4U1N - chains A and C of the 3 polymer chains in the assembly; structure by X-ray diffraction, 1.77 A resolution.

== Chain A ==
Name: HLA class I histocompatibility antigen, B-42 alpha chain
From: Homo sapiens
UniProtKB: P30480 (1B42_HUMAN); residues 1-277 here correspond to UniProt positions 25-301 (UniProt number = residue number + 24)
Amino-acid sequence (278 residues; each row starts with the number of its first residue; numbering starts at 0):
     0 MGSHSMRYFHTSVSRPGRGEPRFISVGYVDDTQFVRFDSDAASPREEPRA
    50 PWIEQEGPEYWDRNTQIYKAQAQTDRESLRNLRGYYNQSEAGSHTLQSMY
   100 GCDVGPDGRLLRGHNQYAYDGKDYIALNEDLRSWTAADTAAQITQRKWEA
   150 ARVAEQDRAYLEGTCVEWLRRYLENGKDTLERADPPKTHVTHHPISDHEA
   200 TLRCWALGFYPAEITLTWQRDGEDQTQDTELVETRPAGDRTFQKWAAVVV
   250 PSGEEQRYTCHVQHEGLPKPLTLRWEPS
Cystine bridges: Cys101-Cys164, Cys203-Cys259
Differences from the reference sequence: initiating methionine (0); conflict His9 (Tyr33 in P30480)

== Chain C ==
Name: Protein Nef
UniProtKB: Q90VG9 (Q90VG9_9HIV1); residues 1-9 here correspond to UniProt positions 69-77 (UniProt number = residue number + 68)
Amino-acid sequence (9 residues; row label = number of the first residue in the row):
     1 RPQVPLRPM

== Chain A / chain C interface ==
Contacting residue pairs - 46 pairs, chain A then chain C:
  Met5(A) with Arg1(C)
  Tyr7(A) with Arg1(C), hydrogen bond (side chain-backbone); Pro2(C)
  Tyr59(A) with Arg1(C)
  Arg62(A) with Arg1(C); Val4(C)
  Asn63(A) with Arg1(C), hydrogen bond; Pro2(C)
  Ile66(A) with Pro2(C); Gln3(C); Val4(C), hydrophobic
  Tyr67(A) with Pro2(C)
  Ala69(A) with Pro5(C), hydrophobic
  Gln70(A) with Pro5(C)
  Thr73(A) with Pro5(C); Arg7(C); Pro8(C)
  Glu76(A) with Pro8(C)
  Ser77(A) with Pro8(C); Met9(C), hydrogen bond (side chain-backbone)
  Asn80(A) with Met9(C), hydrogen bond (side chain-backbone)
  Leu81(A) with Met9(C), hydrophobic
  Tyr84(A) with Met9(C), hydrogen bond (side chain-backbone)
  Leu95(A) with Met9(C), hydrophobic
  Tyr99(A) with Pro2(C); Gln3(C), hydrogen bond (side chain-backbone)
  Asn114(A) with Gln3(C)
  Tyr116(A) with Met9(C), hydrophobic
  Tyr123(A) with Met9(C), hydrophobic
  Thr143(A) with Met9(C), hydrogen bond (side chain-backbone)
  Trp147(A) with Arg7(C); Pro8(C), hydrogen bond (side chain-backbone); Met9(C), hydrophobic
  Ala150(A) with Arg7(C)
  Val152(A) with Leu6(C), hydrophobic; Arg7(C)
  Gln155(A) with Gln3(C); Leu6(C)
  Asp156(A) with Gln3(C), hydrogen bond; Leu6(C)
  Tyr159(A) with Arg1(C), hydrogen bond (side chain-backbone); Pro2(C); Gln3(C)
  Thr163(A) with Arg1(C)
  Trp167(A) with Arg1(C)
  Tyr171(A) with Arg1(C), hydrogen bond (side chain-backbone)
Interface residues without a listed pair, chain A (33 interface residues in all): Glu45, Ile124, Lys146
Interface features reported in the paper:
  - specific contacts: Trp147(A)-Pro8(C)
  - interface residues, chain C: Pro2(C), Met9(C)

== In short ==
33 residues of chain A and 9 residues of chain C are in contact, with 11 hydrogen bonds. Polar contacts
include Tyr7(A)-Arg1(C), Asn63(A)-Arg1(C) and Ser77(A)-Met9(C). The paper describes a contact between
Trp147(A) and Pro8(C). The paper reports interface residues Pro2(C) and Met9(C).
Chain A is HLA class I histocompatibility antigen, B-42 alpha chain (Homo sapiens) and chain C is Protein Nef;
the structure, HLA class I micropolymorphisms determine peptide-HLA landscape and dictate differential HIV-1
escape through identical epitopes, was determined by X-ray diffraction, deposited together with 4U1H, 4U1I,
4U1J, 4U1K, 4U1L, 4U1M and 4U1S.
